Entry 4K39 (X-ray diffraction, 1.78 A resolution); this record covers chains A and C.

# Chain A
Name: Anaerobic sulfatase-maturating enzyme
From: Clostridium perfringens
Notes: EC 1.8.98.-
UniProt: Q0TTH1 (ANSME_CLOP1); numbering as in UniProt (aligned over 1-370)
Sequence (370 residues; each row starts with the number of its first residue):
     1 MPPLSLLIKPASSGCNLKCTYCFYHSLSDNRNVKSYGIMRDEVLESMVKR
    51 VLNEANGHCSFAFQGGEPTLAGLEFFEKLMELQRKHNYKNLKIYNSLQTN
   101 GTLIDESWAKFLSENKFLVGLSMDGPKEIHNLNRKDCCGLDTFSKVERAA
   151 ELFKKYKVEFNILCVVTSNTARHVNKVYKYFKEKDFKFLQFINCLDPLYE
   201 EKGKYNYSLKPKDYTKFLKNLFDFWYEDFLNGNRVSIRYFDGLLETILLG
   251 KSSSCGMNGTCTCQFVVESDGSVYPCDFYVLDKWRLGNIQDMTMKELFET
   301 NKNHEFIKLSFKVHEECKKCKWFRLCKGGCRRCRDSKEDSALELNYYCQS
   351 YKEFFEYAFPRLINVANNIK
Unresolved in the structure: 1, 26-33
Ion coordination: 4Fe-4S cluster Fe site 1: Cys-15, Cys-19, Cys-22 (together with S-adenosylmethionine); 4Fe-4S cluster Fe site 2: Cys-255, Cys-261, Cys-276, Cys-330; 4Fe-4S cluster Fe site 3: Cys-317, Cys-320, Cys-326, Cys-348
Residues lining bound ligands:
  - S-adenosylmethionine (SAM): Tyr-21, Cys-22, Phe-23, Tyr-24, Gly-65, Gly-66, Glu-67, Pro-68, Gln-98, Thr-99, Asn-100, Ser-122, Arg-134, Leu-163, Val-165, Ile-192, Asn-193, Cys-194, Leu-195
  - 4Fe-4S cluster (SF4), molecule 1: Cys-15, Leu-17, Lys-18, Cys-19, Cys-22, His-25, Gly-65, Gly-66, Glu-67, Asn-100, Arg-134
  - 4Fe-4S cluster (SF4), molecule 2: Cys-255, Gly-256, Thr-260, Cys-261, Thr-262, Gln-264, Cys-276, Phe-278, Tyr-279, Phe-306, Cys-330, Arg-331, Arg-332
  - 4Fe-4S cluster (SF4), molecule 3: Glu-316, Cys-317, Cys-320, Trp-322, Phe-323, Cys-326, Lys-327, Gly-328, Leu-344, Asn-345, Cys-348, Tyr-351, Lys-352
Swiss-Prot annotation at these positions:
  - active site: Asp-277 (Proton acceptor)
  - binding site ([4Fe-4S] cluster): Cys-15, Cys-19, Cys-22, Cys-255, Cys-261, Cys-276, Cys-317, Cys-320, Cys-326, Cys-330, Cys-348
  - binding site (S-adenosyl-L-methionine): Tyr-21, Gly-66, Ser-122, Arg-134, Leu-195
From the paper describing this entry:
  - binding site for Cp18Cys peptide (chain C): Leu-118, Glu-159, Phe-188
  - catalytic residues: Asp-277
  - mutagenesis - Y24F, D277N: decreased catalytic activity

# Chain C
Name: Cp18Cys peptide
Sequence (18 residues; numbered 1 to 18; the number before each row is that of its first residue):
     1 YTAVPSCIPSRASILTGM
Unresolved in the structure: 1-2, 13-18

# Interface between chain A and chain C
Residue-residue contacts (41):
  Ala-62(A) with Ile-8(C), hydrophobic
  Gln-64(A) with Cys-7(C); Ile-8(C); Pro-9(C)
  Ser-96(A) with Ile-8(C)
  Gln-98(A) with Cys-7(C); Pro-9(C)
  Leu-118(A) with Pro-9(C); Ser-10(C)
  Val-119(A) with Pro-9(C)
  Gly-120(A) with Pro-9(C)
  Glu-159(A) with Arg-11(C), salt bridge
  Phe-160(A) with Arg-11(C), hydrogen bond (backbone-side chain)
  Asn-161(A) with Ser-10(C), hydrogen bond (side chain-backbone); Arg-11(C), hydrogen bond
  Leu-163(A) with Ser-6(C); Cys-7(C)
  Phe-188(A) with Arg-11(C)
  Gln-190(A) with Ser-6(C), hydrogen bond (side chain-backbone); Ile-8(C), hydrogen bond (side chain-backbone); Pro-9(C); Ser-10(C), hydrogen bond (side chain-backbone)
  Ile-192(A) with Ser-6(C); Cys-7(C), hydrophobic
  Arg-238(A) with Val-4(C), hydrogen bond (side chain-backbone); Pro-5(C), hydrogen bond (side chain-backbone); Ser-6(C); Ile-8(C), hydrogen bond (side chain-backbone); Ser-10(C)
  Glu-245(A) with Ala-12(C)
  Ser-253(A) with Ala-3(C); Val-4(C), hydrogen bond (backbone-backbone)
  Ser-254(A) with Ala-3(C); Val-4(C)
  Cys-255(A) with Ala-3(C); Val-4(C), hydrogen bond (backbone-backbone); Pro-5(C)
  Thr-262(A) with Ala-3(C)
  Gln-264(A) with Ala-3(C), hydrogen bond (side chain-backbone); Pro-5(C)
  Asp-277(A) with Cys-7(C), hydrogen bond
Also at the interface, not in a pair above, chain A (28 interface residues in all): Ser-5, Leu-7, Tyr-24, Leu-97, Ser-252, Asn-258
From the paper, about this interface:
  - pairs named by the authors: Leu-118(A)/Arg-11(C) (hydrophobic contact), Glu-159(A)/Arg-11(C) (salt bridge), Phe-188(A)/Arg-11(C) (pi stacking)

# Summary
The interface between chain A and chain C involves 28 residues on one side and 10 on the other; the contacts
include 13 hydrogen bonds and 1 salt bridge. Polar contacts include Glu-159(A)/Arg-11(C), Phe-160(A)/Arg-11(C)
and Asn-161(A)/Ser-10(C). The authors report a hydrophobic contact between Leu-118(A) and Arg-11(C); a salt
bridge between Glu-159(A) and Arg-11(C); pi stacking between Phe-188(A) and Arg-11(C). From the paper: the
catalytic residue Asp-277(A); Y24F and D277N of chain A reduce catalytic activity.
Chain A is Anaerobic sulfatase-maturating enzyme (Clostridium perfringens) and chain C is Cp18Cys peptide; the
structure, Native anSMEcpe with bound AdoMet and Cp18Cys peptide, was determined by X-ray diffraction (same
publication as 4K36, 4K37 and 4K38).
